PDB entry 3JQM | X-ray diffraction, 2.50 A resolution | chains B and E of the 3 polymer chains in the assembly

Chain B (and E):
Molecule: Molybdenum cofactor biosynthesis protein C
From: Thermus thermophilus
Notes: chain E of this document is another copy of the same molecule, construct and numbering; everything in this record applies to it too
UniProt: Q5SHE1 (Q5SHE1_THET8); residue numbers follow UniProt; this construct covers 1-157
Sequence (157 residues; numbered 1 to 157; the number before each row is that of its first residue):
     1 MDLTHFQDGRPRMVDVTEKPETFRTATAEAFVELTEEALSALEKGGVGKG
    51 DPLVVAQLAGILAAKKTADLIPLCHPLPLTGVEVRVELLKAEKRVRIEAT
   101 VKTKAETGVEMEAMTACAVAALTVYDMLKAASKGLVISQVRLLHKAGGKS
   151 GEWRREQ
Unresolved in the structure: 1-9, 156-157 (chain E: 1-6, 156-157)
Small-molecule neighbours:
  - citrate anion (FLC): Lys19, Arg24, Gly108, Glu110, Lys145, Gly147, Lys149, Ser150
  - GTP (guanosine-5'-triphosphate), molecule 1: Val14, Leu73, Cys74, His75, Thr107, Gly108, Glu110, Met111
  - GTP, molecule 2: Val47, Gly48, Lys49, Asp126, Lys129, Ala130, Ala131
What the authors report for this chain:
  - binding site for GTP: Val47, Lys49, Cys74, His75, Thr107, Asp126, Lys129
  - binding site for citrate anion: Arg24, Glu110, Lys145, Lys149

Chain B / chain E interface:
Pairs across the interface (74; chain B residue first):
  Arg10(B) - Lys49(E)
  Arg10(B) - Gly50(E)
  Pro11(B) - Lys49(E)
  Arg12(B) - Gly48(E)
  Arg12(B) - Lys49(E)  hydrogen bond (backbone-backbone)
  Val14(B) - Lys49(E)
  Lys49(B) - Arg10(E)
  Lys49(B) - Pro11(E)
  Lys49(B) - Arg12(E)  hydrogen bond (backbone-backbone)
  Lys49(B) - Leu73(E)
  Gly50(B) - Arg10(E)
  Gly50(B) - Pro11(E)
  Val55(B) - Pro11(E)  hydrophobic
  Val55(B) - Pro72(E)  hydrophobic
  Ala59(B) - Pro72(E)  hydrophobic
  Lys66(B) - Asp69(E)  salt bridge
  Lys66(B) - Leu70(E)
  Asp69(B) - Lys66(E)
  Leu70(B) - Lys66(E)
  Leu70(B) - Leu70(E)  hydrophobic
  Leu70(B) - Val119(E)
  Ile71(B) - Leu122(E)  hydrophobic
  Ile71(B) - Asp126(E)
  Pro72(B) - Val55(E)  hydrophobic
  Pro72(B) - Ala59(E)  hydrophobic
  Pro72(B) - Thr123(E)
  Leu73(B) - Lys49(E)
  Leu73(B) - Met127(E)  hydrophobic
  Met111(B) - Leu122(E)
  Met111(B) - Tyr125(E)  hydrophobic
  Met111(B) - Asp126(E)
  Met111(B) - Lys129(E)
  Met114(B) - Leu122(E)  hydrophobic
  Met114(B) - Tyr125(E)  hydrophobic
  Thr115(B) - Leu122(E)
  Ala118(B) - Leu122(E)  hydrophobic
  Val119(B) - Leu70(E)
  Leu122(B) - Ile71(E)  hydrophobic
  Leu122(B) - Met111(E)
  Leu122(B) - Met114(E)  hydrophobic
  Leu122(B) - Thr115(E)
  Leu122(B) - Ala118(E)  hydrophobic
  Thr123(B) - Ile71(E)
  Thr123(B) - Pro72(E)
  Tyr125(B) - Met111(E)  hydrophobic
  Tyr125(B) - Met114(E)  hydrophobic
  Tyr125(B) - Leu142(E)
  Asp126(B) - Ile71(E)
  Asp126(B) - Met111(E)
  Met127(B) - Leu73(E)  hydrophobic
  Lys129(B) - Met111(E)
  Lys133(B) - Leu142(E)
  Lys133(B) - Lys145(E)
  Lys133(B) - Trp153(E)
  Gly134(B) - Arg155(E)  hydrogen bond (backbone-side chain)
  Val136(B) - Gln139(E)
  Val136(B) - Val140(E)
  Val136(B) - Arg155(E)
  Ile137(B) - Gln139(E)  hydrogen bond (backbone-backbone)
  Ile137(B) - Val140(E)  hydrogen bond (backbone-backbone)
  Ser138(B) - Gln139(E)
  Gln139(B) - Val136(E)
  Gln139(B) - Ile137(E)  hydrogen bond (backbone-backbone)
  Gln139(B) - Ser138(E)
  Val140(B) - Val136(E)
  Val140(B) - Ile137(E)  hydrogen bond (backbone-backbone)
  Arg141(B) - Val136(E)
  Leu142(B) - Tyr125(E)
  Leu142(B) - Lys133(E)
  Lys145(B) - Lys133(E)
  Trp153(B) - Lys133(E)
  Arg155(B) - Gly134(E)  hydrogen bond (side chain-backbone)
  Arg155(B) - Leu135(E)
  Arg155(B) - Val136(E)
Interface residues without a listed pair, chain B (41 interface residues in all): Gly48, Cys74, Glu110, Leu135
Interface residues without a listed pair, chain E (41 interface residues in all): Gly9, Val14, Glu110, Arg141

Summary:
Chain B and chain E each contribute 41 residues to their interface, with 8 hydrogen bonds and 1 salt bridge.
Polar pairs include Lys66(B)-Asp69(E), Gly134(B)-Arg155(E) and Arg12(B)-Lys49(E). From the paper: a binding
site for GTP at Val47(B), Lys49(B) and Cys74(B) among others; a binding site for citrate anion at Arg24(B),
Glu110(B) and Lys145(B) among others.
Both chains are Molybdenum cofactor biosynthesis protein C (Thermus thermophilus). Entry 3JQM (Binding of
5'-GTP to molybdenum cofactor biosynthesis protein MoaC from Thermus theromophilus HB8) was determined by
X-ray diffraction (same publication as 3JQJ and 3JQK).
